1ND2 - chains A and D of the 4 polymer chains in the assembly; structure by X-ray diffraction, 2.50 A resolution.

== Chain A ==
Molecule: coat protein VP1
From: Human rhinovirus 16
Reference sequence: Q82122 (POLG_HRV16); residues 1-285 here correspond to UniProt positions 569-853 (UniProt number = residue number + 568)
Amino-acid sequence (285 residues; numbered 1 to 285; the number before each row is that of its first residue):
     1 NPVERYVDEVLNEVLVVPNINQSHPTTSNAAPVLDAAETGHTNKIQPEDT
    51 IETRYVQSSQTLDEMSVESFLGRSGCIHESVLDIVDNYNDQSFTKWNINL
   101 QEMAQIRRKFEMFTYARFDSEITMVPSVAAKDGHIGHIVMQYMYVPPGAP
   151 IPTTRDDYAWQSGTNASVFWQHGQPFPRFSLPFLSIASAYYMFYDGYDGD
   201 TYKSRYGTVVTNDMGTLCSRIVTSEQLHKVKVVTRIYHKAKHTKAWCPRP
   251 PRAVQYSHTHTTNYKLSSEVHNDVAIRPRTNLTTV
Swiss-Prot annotation at these positions:
  - site: Val-285 (Cleavage)

== Chain D ==
Molecule: coat protein VP4
From: Human rhinovirus 16
Reference sequence: Q82122 (POLG_HRV16); residues 1-68 here correspond to UniProt positions 2-69 (UniProt number = residue number + 1)
Amino-acid sequence (68 residues; row label = number of the first residue in the row):
     1 GAQVSRQNVGTHSTQNMVSNGSSLNYFNINYFKDAASSGASRLDFSQDPS
    51 KFTDPVKDVLEKGIPTLQ
Not modelled in the structure: 8-22, 45-68
Swiss-Prot annotation at these positions:
  - site: Gln-68 (Cleavage)
  - lipidation: Gly-1 (N-myristoyl glycine)

== Interface between chain A and chain D ==
Pairs across the interface (27; chain A residue first):
  Pro-2(A) / Gln-3(D)
  Pro-2(A) / Ser-5(D)
  Pro-2(A) / Tyr-26(D)
  Val-3(A) / Ser-5(D)
  Val-3(A) / Arg-6(D)
  Val-3(A) / Gln-7(D)
  Val-3(A) / Leu-24(D)
  Glu-4(A) / Gln-7(D)
  Tyr-6(A) / Tyr-26(D)  hydrophobic
  Glu-9(A) / Arg-42(D)  salt bridge
  Asp-63(A) / Leu-43(D)
  Ser-66(A) / Leu-43(D)
  Glu-68(A) / Ala-40(D)
  Glu-68(A) / Ser-41(D)  hydrogen bond (side chain-backbone)
  Asp-119(A) / Ala-36(D)
  Ser-180(A) / Ala-36(D)  hydrogen bond (side chain-backbone)
  Ser-180(A) / Ser-37(D)
  Leu-181(A) / Ala-36(D)
  Pro-182(A) / Ala-36(D)  hydrophobic
  Lys-241(A) / Ala-36(D)  hydrogen bond (side chain-backbone)
  Lys-241(A) / Ser-37(D)  hydrogen bond (side chain-backbone)
  Lys-241(A) / Ser-38(D)  hydrogen bond (side chain-backbone)
  His-242(A) / Ala-35(D)
  His-242(A) / Ala-36(D)
  His-242(A) / Ser-38(D)  hydrogen bond (side chain-backbone)
  His-242(A) / Gly-39(D)  hydrogen bond (side chain-backbone)
  His-242(A) / Ser-41(D)
Also at the interface, not in a pair above, chain A (18 interface residues in all): Asn-1, Val-7, Val-14, Leu-15

== Summary ==
Chain A and chain D form an interface of 18 and 15 residues respectively; the contacts include 7 hydrogen
bonds and 1 salt bridge. Polar pairs include Glu-9(A)/Arg-42(D), Glu-68(A)/Ser-41(D) and Ser-180(A)/Ala-36(D).
Chain A is coat protein VP1 and chain D is coat protein VP4, both from Human rhinovirus 16; the structure, The
structure of Rhinovirus 16, was determined by X-ray diffraction together with 1NA1, 1NCQ, 1NCR and 1ND3 from
the same study.
